Entry 6WWC (X-ray diffraction, 2.56 A resolution); this record covers chains A and B of the 3 polymer chains in the assembly.

== Chain A ==
Protein: vFP16.02 antibody heavy chain
Source organism: Mus musculus
Notes: antibody fragment or engineered binder
Amino-acid sequence (217 residues; numbered 1 to 217; the number before each row is that of its first residue):
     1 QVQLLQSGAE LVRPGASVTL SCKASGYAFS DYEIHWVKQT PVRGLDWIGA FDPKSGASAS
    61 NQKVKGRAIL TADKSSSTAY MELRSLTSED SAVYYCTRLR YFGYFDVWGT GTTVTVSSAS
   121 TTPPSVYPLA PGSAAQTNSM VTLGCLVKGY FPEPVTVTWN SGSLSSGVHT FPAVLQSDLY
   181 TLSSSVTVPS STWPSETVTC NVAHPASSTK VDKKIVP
Disordered / not traced: 132-135
Disulfide bonds: Cys22-Cys96, Cys145-Cys200
Reported in the primary citation:
  - mutagenesis - V42E: increased binding to soluble fusion peptide

== Chain B ==
Protein: vFP16.02 antibody light chain
Source organism: Mus musculus
Notes: antibody fragment or engineered binder
Amino-acid sequence (218 residues; row label = number of the first residue in the row):
     1 DVLMTQTPLS LPVSLGGQAS ISCRSSQSVV YSDGDTYLEW YLQKPGQKPK LLIYKVSRRF
    61 SGVPDRFSGS GSGTDFTLKI SRVETEDLGV YYCFQGSHVP YTFGGGTKLE IKRTDAAPTV
   121 SIFPPSSEQL TSGGASVVCF LNNFYPKDIN VKWKIDGSER QNGVLNSWTD QDSKDSTYSM
   181 SSTLTLTKDE YERHNSYTCE ATHKTSTSPI VKSFNRNE
Disulfide bonds: Cys23-Cys93, Cys139-Cys199
Reported in the primary citation:
  - mutagenesis - F60P: increased binding to fusion peptide
  - mutagenesis - F60P: unchanged binding to trimer

== How chain A and chain B interact ==
Contacting residue pairs (69):
  His35(A) with Tyr101(B)
  Val37(A) with Phe103(B), hydrophobic
  Gln39(A) with Gln43(B), hydrogen bond
  Arg43(A) with Val90(B); Tyr92(B); Gly105(B); Lys108(B)
  Gly44(A) with Tyr92(B), hydrogen bond (backbone-side chain)
  Leu45(A) with Gln43(B); Tyr92(B), hydrophobic; Phe103(B), hydrophobic
  Trp47(A) with Pro100(B), hydrophobic; Tyr101(B)
  Asn61(A) with Pro100(B)
  Tyr95(A) with Gln43(B), hydrogen bond; Gln47(B); Lys48(B); Pro49(B)
  Phe102(A) with Asp33(B); Tyr37(B); Lys55(B), hydrogen bond (backbone-side chain)
  Tyr104(A) with Leu51(B), hydrophobic; Tyr54(B), hydrophobic; Phe60(B), hydrophobic
  Phe105(A) with Tyr41(B), hydrogen bond (backbone-side chain); Leu51(B); Phe94(B), hydrophobic
  Asp106(A) with Phe60(B)
  Trp108(A) with Tyr41(B), hydrophobic; Lys48(B), hydrogen bond (backbone-side chain); Pro49(B)
  Gly109(A) with Lys48(B)
  Tyr127(A) with Ser126(B); Glu128(B); Gln129(B)
  Pro128(A) with Ser126(B); Glu128(B)
  Leu129(A) with Phe123(B); Phe140(B), hydrophobic
  Ala130(A) with Phe123(B); Pro124(B)
  Pro131(A) with Phe123(B)
  Thr142(A) with Ser121(B); Phe123(B)
  Leu143(A) with Phe123(B), hydrophobic
  Gly144(A) with Phe140(B)
  Lys148(A) with Gln129(B)
  His169(A) with Asn142(B); Asn143(B), hydrogen bond; Asp172(B), salt bridge; Ser179(B), hydrogen bond
  Phe171(A) with Phe140(B), hydrophobic; Asn142(B); Ser167(B); Thr169(B); Ser179(B); Met180(B); Ser181(B)
  Pro172(A) with Ser167(B), hydrogen bond (backbone-side chain); Trp168(B); Thr169(B)
  Val174(A) with Leu165(B), hydrophobic; Ser167(B)
  Ser183(A) with Phe140(B); Ser181(B)
  Ser184(A) with Phe140(B)
  Ser185(A) with Phe140(B); Asn142(B), hydrogen bond
  Lys213(A) with Glu128(B), salt bridge
Also at the interface, not in a pair above, chain A (37 interface residues in all): Asp46, Gly103, Leu146, Thr170, Gln176
Also at the interface, not in a pair above, chain B (44 interface residues in all): Tyr31, Glu39, Ile122, Ser132, Ser136, Val138, Asn166, Thr185
The authors on this interface:
  - specific contacts: Trp108(A)-Lys48(B) (hydrogen bond)

== Overview ==
37 residues of chain A and 44 residues of chain B are in contact, with 10 hydrogen bonds and 2 salt bridges.
Polar contacts include His169(A)-Asp172(B), Lys213(A)-Glu128(B) and Gln39(A)-Gln43(B). The authors report a
hydrogen bond between Trp108(A) and Lys48(B). From the paper: V42E of chain A increases binding to soluble
fusion peptide; F60P of chain B increases binding to fusion peptide.
Chain A is vFP16.02 antibody heavy chain and chain B is vFP16.02 antibody light chain, both from Mus musculus;
the structure, Vaccine-elicited mouse FP-targeting neutralizing antibody vFP16.02 with S48K mutation in light
chain in complex with HIV ..., was determined by X-ray diffraction (same publication as 6WX2).
